Entry 6OQL (X-ray diffraction, 2.71 A resolution); this record covers chain A.

# Chain A
Protein: Cyclin-dependent kinase 6
Organism: Homo sapiens
Notes: EC 2.7.11.22; fragment: kinase domain
UniProtKB: Q00534 (CDK6_HUMAN); residue numbers follow UniProt; this construct covers 11-301
Chain sequence (291 residues; each row starts with the number of its first residue):
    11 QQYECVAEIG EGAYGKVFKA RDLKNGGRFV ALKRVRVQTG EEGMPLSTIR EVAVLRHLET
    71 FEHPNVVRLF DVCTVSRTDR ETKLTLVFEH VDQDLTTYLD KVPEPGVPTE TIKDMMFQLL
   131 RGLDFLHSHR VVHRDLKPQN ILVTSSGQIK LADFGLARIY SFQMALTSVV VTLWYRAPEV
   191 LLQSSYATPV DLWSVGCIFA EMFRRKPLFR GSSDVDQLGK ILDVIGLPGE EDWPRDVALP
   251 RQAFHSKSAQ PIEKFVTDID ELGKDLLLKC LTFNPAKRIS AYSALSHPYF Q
Disordered / not traced: 48-54, 85-92, 168-180
UniProt features mapped onto this chain:
  - active site: D145 (Proton acceptor)
  - binding site (ATP): I19 to V27, K43
  - modified residue: Y13 (Phosphotyrosine), Y24 (Phosphotyrosine), T49 (Phosphothreonine), T70 (Phosphothreonine), T177 (Phosphothreonine), K264 (N6-acetyllysine)
Small-molecule neighbours: Cpd13 (N1A; 5-fluoro-N-[5-(4-methylpiperazin-1-yl)pyridin-2-yl]-4-[(4R)-4-methyl-5,6,7,8-tetrahydro-4H-pyrazolo[1,5-a]azepin-3-yl]pyrimidin-2-amine): I19, G20, Y24, V27, A41, K43, V77, F98, E99, H100, V101, D102, Q103, D104, T107, Q149, N150, L152, A162, D163

# Overview
Chain A binds Cpd13. From UniProt: active-site residue D145 and 10 ATP-binding residues.
Chain A is Cyclin-dependent kinase 6 (Homo sapiens); the structure, CDK6 in complex with Cpd13
(R)-5-fluoro-4-(4-methyl-5,6,7,8-tetrahydro-4H-pyrazolo[1,5-a]azepin-3-yl)-N-(5-(4-methylpiperazin-1-yl)pyridin-2-yl)pyrimidin-2-amine,
was determined by X-ray diffraction together with 6OQI and 6OQO from the same study.
